7TK4 - chains 1 and 2 of the 27 polymer chains in the assembly; structure by electron microscopy, 7.00 A resolution (low resolution: residue-level contacts below are approximate; hydrogen-bond / salt-bridge calls are withheld).

Chain 1 (and 2):
Name: ATP synthase subunit 9, mitochondrial
Source organism: Saccharomyces cerevisiae
Notes: chain 2 of this document is another copy of the same molecule, construct and numbering; everything in this record applies to it too
UniProtKB: P61829 (ATP9_YEAST); numbering as in UniProt (aligned over 1-76)
Sequence (76 residues; each row starts with the number of its first residue):
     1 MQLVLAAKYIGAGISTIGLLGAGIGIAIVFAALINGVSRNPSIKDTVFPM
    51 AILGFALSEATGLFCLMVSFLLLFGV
Not modelled in the structure: 76
UniProt features mapped onto this chain:
  - site: Glu-59 (Reversibly protonated during proton transport)
  - modified residue: Met-1 (N-formylmethionine)
  - natural variant: Thr-46 (T46L: In strain: DS400/A3 and KL14-4A), Leu-53 (L53F: In strain: DS400/A3, DS401 and 1 more), Leu-57 (L57V: In oligomycin-resistant mutant and cross-resistance to venturicidin), Cys-65 (C65S: In oligomycin-resistant mutant)

Chain 1 / chain 2 interface:
Residue-residue contacts - 6 pairs, chain 1 then chain 2:
  Gly-11(1) with Gly-13(2)
  Ile-14(1) with Gly-13(2)
  Ser-15(1) with Gly-13(2)
  Gly-18(1) with Leu-20(2)
  Gly-21(1) with Leu-20(2)
  Ser-58(1) with Gly-23(2)
Other interface residues (no listed pair), chain 1 (7 interface residues in all): Gly-54
Other interface residues (no listed pair), chain 2 (8 interface residues in all): Tyr-9, Ile-10, Thr-16, Ile-24, Ala-27

Overview:
Chain 1 and chain 2 form an interface of 7 and 8 residues respectively.
Chain 1 and chain 2 are both ATP synthase subunit 9, mitochondrial (Saccharomyces cerevisiae); the structure,
Yeast ATP synthase State 1binding(c) with 10 mM ATP backbone model, was determined by electron microscopy,
deposited together with 7TJS, 7TJT, 7TJU, 7TJV, 7TJW, 7TJX and 30 further entries.
